Entry 9F42 (electron microscopy, 3.27 A resolution); this record covers chains E and G.

[Chain E]
Protein: Regulatory-associated protein of mTOR
Organism: Homo sapiens
UniProtKB: Q8N122 (RPTOR_HUMAN); residues 1-1335 here = UniProt positions 1-1335
Amino-acid sequence (1363 residues; row label = number of the first residue in the row; numbers below 1 keep their minus sign (His-27 is residue -27)):
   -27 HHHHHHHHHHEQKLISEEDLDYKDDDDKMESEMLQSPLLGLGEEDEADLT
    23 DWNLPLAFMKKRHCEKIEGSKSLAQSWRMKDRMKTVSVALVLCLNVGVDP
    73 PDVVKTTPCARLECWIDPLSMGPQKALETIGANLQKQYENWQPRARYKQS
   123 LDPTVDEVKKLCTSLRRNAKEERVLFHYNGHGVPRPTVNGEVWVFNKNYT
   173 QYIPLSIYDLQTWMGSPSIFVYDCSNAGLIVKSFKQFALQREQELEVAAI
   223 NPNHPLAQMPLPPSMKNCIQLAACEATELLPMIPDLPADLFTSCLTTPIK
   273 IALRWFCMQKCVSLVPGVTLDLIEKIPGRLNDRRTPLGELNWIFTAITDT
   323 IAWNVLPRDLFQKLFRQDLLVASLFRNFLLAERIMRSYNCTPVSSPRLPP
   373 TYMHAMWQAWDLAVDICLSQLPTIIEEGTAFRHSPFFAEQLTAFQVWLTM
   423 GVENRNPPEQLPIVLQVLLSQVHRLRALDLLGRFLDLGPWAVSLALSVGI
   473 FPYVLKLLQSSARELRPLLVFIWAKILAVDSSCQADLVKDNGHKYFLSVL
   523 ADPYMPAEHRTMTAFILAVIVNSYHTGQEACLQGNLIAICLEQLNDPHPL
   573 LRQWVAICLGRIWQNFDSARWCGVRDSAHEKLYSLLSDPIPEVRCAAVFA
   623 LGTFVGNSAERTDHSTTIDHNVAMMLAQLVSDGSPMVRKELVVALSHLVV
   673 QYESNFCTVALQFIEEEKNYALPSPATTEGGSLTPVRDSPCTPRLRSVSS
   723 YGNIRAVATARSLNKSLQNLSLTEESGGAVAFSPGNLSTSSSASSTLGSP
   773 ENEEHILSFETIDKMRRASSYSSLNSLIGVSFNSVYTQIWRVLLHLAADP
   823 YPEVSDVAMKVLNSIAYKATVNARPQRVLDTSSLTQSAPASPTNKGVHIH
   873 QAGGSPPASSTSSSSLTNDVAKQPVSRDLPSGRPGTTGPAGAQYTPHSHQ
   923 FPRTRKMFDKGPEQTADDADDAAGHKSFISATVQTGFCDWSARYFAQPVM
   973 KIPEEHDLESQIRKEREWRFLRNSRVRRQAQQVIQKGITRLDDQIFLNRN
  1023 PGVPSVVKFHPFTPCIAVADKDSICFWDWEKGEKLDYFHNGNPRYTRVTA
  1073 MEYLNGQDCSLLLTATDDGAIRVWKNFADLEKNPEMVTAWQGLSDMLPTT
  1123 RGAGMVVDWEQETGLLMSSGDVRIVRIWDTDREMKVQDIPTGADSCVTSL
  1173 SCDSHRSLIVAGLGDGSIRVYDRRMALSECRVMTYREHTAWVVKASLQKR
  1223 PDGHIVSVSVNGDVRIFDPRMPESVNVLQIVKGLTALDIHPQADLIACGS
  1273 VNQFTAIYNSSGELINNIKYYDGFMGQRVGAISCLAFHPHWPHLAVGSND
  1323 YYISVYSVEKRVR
Unresolved in the structure: -27 to 17, 220-235, 687-805, 841-949, 1117-1124, 1293-1302, 1332-1335
Construct notes: expression tag (-27 to 0)
Curated features (UniProtKB/Swiss-Prot):
  - modified residue: Ser44 (Phosphoserine), Ser122 (Phosphoserine), Ser696 (Phosphoserine), Thr706 (Phosphothreonine), Ser719 (Phosphoserine), Ser721 (Phosphoserine), Ser722 (Phosphoserine), Ser738 (Phosphoserine), Ser791 (Phosphoserine), Ser792 (Phosphoserine), Ser836 (Phosphoserine), Ser855 (Phosphoserine), Ser859 (Phosphoserine), Ser863 (Phosphoserine), Thr865 (Phosphothreonine), Ser877 (Phosphoserine), Ser982 (Phosphoserine), Lys1097 (N6-acetyllysine)
  - glycosylation: Thr700 (O-linked (GlcNAc) threonine)
  - cross-link (Glycyl lysine isopeptide (Lys-Gly)): Lys932 (interchain with G-Cter in ubiquitin), Lys948 (interchain with G-Cter in ubiquitin)
  - mutagenesis: Asn557 to Glu564 (In alpha24 mutant; abolished interaction with GTP-bound RRAGA and recruitment to lysosomes), Ala560 (A560F: In alphax3 mutant; abolished interaction with GTP-bound RRAGA and recruitment to lysosomes; when associated with E-597 and A-635), Cys594 to Asp598 (In alpha26 mutant; abolished interaction with GTP-bound RRAGA and recruitment to lysosomes), Arg597 (R597E: In alphax3 mutant; abolished interaction with GTP-bound RRAGA and recruitment to lysosomes; when associated with F-560 and A-635), Thr634 to His636 (In alpha29 mutant; abolished interaction with GTP-bound RRAGA and recruitment to lysosomes), Asp635 (D635A: In alphax3 mutant; abolished interaction with GTP-bound RRAGA and recruitment to lysosomes; when associated with F-560 and E-597), Thr699 (T699A: Does not affect O-GlcNAcylation in response to glucose sufficiency), Thr700 (T700A: Abolished O-GlcNAcylation in response to glucose sufficiency, leading to decreased mTORC1 activation), Ser722 (S722A: Abolishes AMPK-mediated phosphorylation; when associated with A-792. Increased O-GlcNAcylation; when associated with A-792), Lys737 (K737R: Does not affect ubiquitination), Ser791 (S791A/D: Abolished phosphorylation after forskolin treatment), Ser792 (S792A: Abolishes AMPK-mediated phosphorylation; when associated with A-722. Increased O-GlcNAcylation; when associated with A-722. Does not affect phosphorylation after forskolin treatment), 10 further mutagenesis entries in UniProt

[Chain G]
Protein: Lateral signaling target protein 2 homolog
UniProtKB: Q9HCC9 (LST2_HUMAN); numbering as in UniProt (aligned over 395-407)
Amino-acid sequence (13 residues; each row starts with the number of its first residue):
   395 DEEERVFFMDDVE
Unresolved in the structure: 395-398
From the paper describing this entry:
  - mutagenesis - F401A: decreased expression
  - mutagenesis - F401A: decreased stability
  - mutagenesis - F401A: increased localization

[Chain E / chain G interface]
Residue-residue contacts (36; chain E residue first):
  Arg54(E) - Arg399(G)
  Arg305(E) - Phe402(G)  hydrogen bond (side chain-backbone)
  Arg305(E) - Asp404(G)  salt bridge
  Thr317(E) - Phe401(G)
  Asp321(E) - Phe401(G)
  Phe337(E) - Val400(G)
  Arg338(E) - Val400(G)
  Arg338(E) - Phe401(G)
  Leu341(E) - Arg399(G)
  Leu341(E) - Val400(G)
  Ala344(E) - Val400(G)  hydrophobic
  Arg348(E) - Phe401(G)
  Leu437(E) - Phe401(G)  hydrophobic
  Gln438(E) - Phe401(G)
  Leu440(E) - Met403(G)
  Leu441(E) - Phe401(G)  hydrophobic
  Leu441(E) - Met403(G)  hydrophobic
  Leu441(E) - Asp404(G)  hydrogen bond (backbone-backbone)
  Ser442(E) - Asp404(G)
  Gln443(E) - Asp405(G)
  Arg446(E) - Met403(G)
  Arg446(E) - Asp404(G)  hydrogen bond (side chain-backbone)
  Arg446(E) - Asp405(G)  hydrogen bond (side chain-backbone)
  Pro474(E) - Arg399(G)
  Tyr475(E) - Arg399(G)
  Tyr475(E) - Val400(G)
  Tyr475(E) - Phe401(G)  hydrogen bond (side chain-backbone)
  Tyr475(E) - Met403(G)
  Lys478(E) - Arg399(G)
  Lys478(E) - Met403(G)
  Lys478(E) - Val406(G)
  Leu479(E) - Met403(G)  hydrophobic
  Gln481(E) - Val406(G)
  Gln481(E) - Glu407(G)
  Ser482(E) - Glu407(G)
  Ser483(E) - Glu407(G)  hydrogen bond (backbone-side chain)
Also at the interface, not in a pair above, chain E (24 interface residues in all): Ala484
Interface features reported in the paper:
  - interface residues, chain G: Phe401(G), Met403(G)

[In short]
The interface between chain E and chain G involves 24 residues on one side and 9 on the other; the contacts
include 6 hydrogen bonds and 1 salt bridge. Among the polar pairs are Arg305(E)-Asp404(G), Arg305(E)-Phe402(G)
and Arg446(E)-Asp404(G). From the paper: F401A of chain G reduces expression; interface residues Phe401(G) and
Met403(G).
Chain E is Regulatory-associated protein of mTOR (Homo sapiens) and chain G is Lateral signaling target
protein 2 homolog; the structure, cryo-EM structure of LST2 TOS peptide bound to human mTOR complex 1, focused
on RAPTOR, was determined by electron microscopy, deposited together with 9F43, 9F44 and 9F45.
